PDB entry 4UO5 | X-ray diffraction, 2.70 A resolution | chains A and F of the 6 polymer chains in the assembly

# Chain A
Molecule: H3 haemagglutinin HA1 chain
Organism: Influenza A virus
Reference sequence: E0UVR5 (E0UVR5_9INFA); residues 2-329 here correspond to UniProt positions 17-344 (UniProt number = residue number + 15)
Sequence (328 residues; numbered 2 to 329; the number before each row is that of its first residue):
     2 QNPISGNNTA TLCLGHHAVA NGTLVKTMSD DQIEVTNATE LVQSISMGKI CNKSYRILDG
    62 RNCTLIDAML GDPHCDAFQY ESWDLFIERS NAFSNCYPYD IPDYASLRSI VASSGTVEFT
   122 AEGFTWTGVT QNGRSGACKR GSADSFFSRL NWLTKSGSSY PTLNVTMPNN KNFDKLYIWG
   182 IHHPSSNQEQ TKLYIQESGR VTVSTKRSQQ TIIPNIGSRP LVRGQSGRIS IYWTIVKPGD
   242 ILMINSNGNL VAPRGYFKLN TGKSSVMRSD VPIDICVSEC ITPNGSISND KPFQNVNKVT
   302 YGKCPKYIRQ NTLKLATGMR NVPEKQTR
Unresolved in the structure: 2-7, 327-329
Cystine bridges: Cys52-Cys277, Cys64-Cys76, Cys97-Cys139, Cys281-Cys305
Covalently attached groups: N-acetylglucosamine (NAG) linked to Asn22, Asn38, Asn63; glycan linked to Asn165
Reported in the primary citation:
  - binding site for beta-D-galactopyranose: Gln226
  - conformationally variable residues: Gln226
  - specificity-determining residues: Leu222

# Chain F
Molecule: H3 haemagglutinin HA2 chain
Organism: Influenza A virus
Reference sequence: E0UVR5 (E0UVR5_9INFA); residues 1-172 here correspond to UniProt positions 345-516 (UniProt number = residue number + 344)
Sequence (175 residues; row label = number of the first residue in the row):
     1 GIFGAIAGFI ENGWEGMVDG WYGFRYQNSE GTGQAADLKS TQAAIDQING KLNRVIERTN
    61 EKFHQIEKEF SEVEGRIQDL EKYVEDTKID LWSYNAELLV ALENQHTIDL TDAEMNKLFE
   121 KTRRQLRENA EDMGDGCFKI YHKCDNACIE SIRTGTYDHY IYRDEALNNR FQSGR
Differences from the reference sequence: expression tag (173-175); conflict Glu131 (Asp475 in E0UVR5)
Cystine bridges: Cys144-Cys148

# How chain A and chain F interact
Residue-residue contacts (11; chain A residue first):
  Ser107(A) - Glu74(F)
  Ser107(A) - Gly75(F)
  Ser107(A) - Arg76(F)  hydrogen bond (side chain-backbone)
  Ser110(A) - Asp79(F)  hydrogen bond
  Ile111(A) - Val73(F)  hydrophobic
  Ile111(A) - Glu74(F)
  Ile111(A) - Gly75(F)
  Arg208(A) - Glu72(F)  salt bridge
  Ile236(A) - Val73(F)
  Lys238(A) - Ser71(F)  hydrogen bond (side chain-backbone)
  Lys238(A) - Glu72(F)  salt bridge
Interface residues without a listed pair, chain A (7 interface residues in all): Ala106

# Overview
The chain A/chain F interface involves 7 residues from each chain; the contacts include 3 hydrogen bonds and 2
salt bridges. Polar contacts include Arg208(A)-Glu72(F), Lys238(A)-Glu72(F) and Ser107(A)-Arg76(F).
N-acetylglucosamine is covalently linked to Asn22(A), Asn38(A) and Asn63(A). From the paper: a binding site
for beta-D-galactopyranose at Gln226(A); the specificity determinant Leu222(A).
Here chain A is H3 haemagglutinin HA1 chain and chain F is H3 haemagglutinin HA2 chain, both from Influenza A
virus. Entry 4UO5 (Structure of the A_Canine_Colorado_17864_06 H3 haemagglutinin in complex with 3SLN) was
determined by X-ray diffraction, deposited together with 4UNW, 4UNX, 4UNY, 4UNZ, 4UO0, 4UO1 and 8 further
entries.
